Entry 8QV2 (electron microscopy, 9.20 A resolution (very low resolution: no residue pairs are listed; an interface is given only as per-side residue counts)); this record covers chains Bc and Ap of the 90 polymer chains in the assembly.

Chain Bc:
Molecule: Tubulin beta chain
From: Saccharomyces cerevisiae
UniProtKB: A0A6A5PXT5 (A0A6A5PXT5_YEASX); numbering as in UniProt (aligned over 1-457)
Amino-acid sequence (457 residues; row label = number of the first residue in the row):
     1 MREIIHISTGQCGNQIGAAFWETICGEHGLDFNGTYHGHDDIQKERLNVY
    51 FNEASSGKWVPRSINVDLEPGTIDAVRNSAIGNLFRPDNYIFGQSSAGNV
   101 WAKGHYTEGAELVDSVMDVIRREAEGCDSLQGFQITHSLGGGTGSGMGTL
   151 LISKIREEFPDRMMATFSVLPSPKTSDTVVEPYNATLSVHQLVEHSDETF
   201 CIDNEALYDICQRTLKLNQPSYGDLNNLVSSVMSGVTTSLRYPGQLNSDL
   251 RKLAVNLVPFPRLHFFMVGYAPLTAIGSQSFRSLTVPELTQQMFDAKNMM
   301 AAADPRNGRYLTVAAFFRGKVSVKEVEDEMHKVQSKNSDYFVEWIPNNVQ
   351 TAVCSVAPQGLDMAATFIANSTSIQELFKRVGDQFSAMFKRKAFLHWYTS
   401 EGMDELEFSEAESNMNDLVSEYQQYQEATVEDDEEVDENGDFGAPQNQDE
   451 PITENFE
Unresolved in the structure: 428-457

Chain Ap:
Molecule: Tubulin alpha-1 chain
From: Saccharomyces cerevisiae
UniProtKB: P09733 (TBA1_YEAST); numbering as in UniProt (aligned over 1-447)
Amino-acid sequence (447 residues; each row starts with the number of its first residue):
     1 MREVISINVGQAGCQIGNACWELYSLEHGIKPDGHLEDGLSKPKGGEEGF
    51 STFFHETGYGKFVPRAIYVDLEPNVIDEVRNGPYKDLFHPEQLISGKEDA
   101 ANNYARGHYTVGREILGDVLDRIRKLADQCDGLQGFLFTHSLGGGTGSGL
   151 GSLLLEELSAEYGKKSKLEFAVYPAPQVSTSVVEPYNTVLTTHTTLEHAD
   201 CTFMVDNEAIYDMCKRNLDIPRPSFANLNNLIAQVVSSVTASLRFDGSLN
   251 VDLNEFQTNLVPYPRIHFPLVSYSPVLSKSKAFHESNSVSEITNACFEPG
   301 NQMVKCDPRDGKYMATCLLYRGDVVTRDVQRAVEQVKNKKTVQLVDWCPT
   351 GFKIGICYEPPTATPNSQLATVDRAVCMLSNTTSIAEAWKRIDRKFDLMY
   401 AKRAFVHWYVGEGMEEGEFTEAREDLAALERDYIEVGADSYAEEEEF
Unresolved in the structure: 441-447
UniProt features mapped onto this chain:
  - active site: Glu255
  - binding site (GTP): Gln11, Glu72, Ser141, Gly145, Thr146, Thr180, Asn207, Asn229
  - binding site (Mg(2+)): Glu72
  - mutagenesis: Asp252 (D252A: Poisonous alpha-tubulins that cause lethality. Microtubules do not depolymerize), Glu255 (E255A: Poisonous alpha-tubulins that cause lethality. Microtubules do not depolymerize)

Chain Bc / chain Ap interface:
At this resolution (9 A) residue pairs are not listed: 33 residues of chain Bc and 37 of chain Ap lie at the interface.

Summary:
The interface between chain Bc and chain Ap involves 33 residues on one side and 37 on the other. Curated
annotation (UniProt) lists active-site residue Glu255(Ap), 8 GTP-binding residues, Mg2+-binding residue
Glu72(Ap) and 2 mutagenesis sites on chain Ap.
Here chain Bc is Tubulin beta chain and chain Ap is Tubulin alpha-1 chain, both from Saccharomyces cerevisiae.
Entry 8QV2 (Structure of the native y-Tubulin Ring Complex (yTuRC) capping microtubule minus ends at the
spindle pole ...) was determined by electron microscopy, deposited together with 8QV0, 8QV3 and 8QRY.
